2LNK - chains C and B of the 3 polymer chains in the assembly; structure by solution NMR.

# Chain C
Protein: Myosin heavy chain, non-muscle IIa
UniProtKB: P35579 (MYH9_HUMAN); numbering as in UniProt (aligned over 1897-1935)
Chain sequence (39 residues; row label = number of the first residue in the row):
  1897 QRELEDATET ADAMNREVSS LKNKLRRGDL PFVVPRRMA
From the paper describing this entry:
  - specificity-determining residues: Phe1928, Val1930, Met1934 (by similarity / conservation)

# Chain B
Protein: Protein S100-A4
Source organism: Homo sapiens
UniProtKB: P26447 (S10A4_HUMAN); residue numbers follow UniProt; this construct covers 1-101
Chain sequence (113 residues; numbered -11 to 101; the number before each row is that of its first residue; numbers below 1 keep their minus sign (Met-11 is residue -11)):
   -11 MRGSHHHHHH GSMACPLEKA LDVMVSTFHK YSGKEGDKFK LNKSELKELL TRELPSFLGK
    49 RTDEAAFQKL MSNLDSNRDN EVDFQEYCVF LSCIAMMCNE FFEGFPDKQP RKK
Not modelled in the structure: -11 to 0
Sequence notes: expression tag (-11 to 0)
From the paper describing this entry:
  - mutagenesis - V77D, C81D: unchanged expression

# Chain C / chain B interface
Pairs across the interface (66; chain C residue first):
  Thr1906(C) with Gln73(B)
  Ala1909(C) with Gln73(B)
  Met1910(C) with Gln73(B); Cys76(B); Val77(B); Ser80(B)
  Glu1913(C) with Gln73(B); Glu74(B); Val77(B)
  Val1914(C) with Val77(B); Ser80(B); Cys81(B); Met84(B)
  Leu1917(C) with Asn61(B); Leu62(B); Glu74(B); Val77(B); Cys81(B)
  Lys1918(C) with Cys81(B); Met84(B); Met85(B)
  Lys1920(C) with Asn61(B); Ser64(B)
  Leu1921(C) with Asn61(B); Leu62(B); Cys81(B); Met85(B)
  Arg1922(C) with Met85(B); Glu88(B); Lys101(B)
  Asp1925(C) with Lys57(B)
  Leu1926(C) with Lys57(B); Leu58(B); Asn61(B)
  Pro1927(C) with Leu46(B); Lys48(B); Arg49(B); Thr50(B); Asp51(B); Ala54(B); Leu58(B)
  Phe1928(C) with Leu38(B); Phe45(B); Leu46(B); Thr50(B); Leu58(B); Phe78(B); Ile82(B)
  Val1929(C) with Ser44(B); Phe45(B); Leu46(B); Gly47(B); Lys48(B)
  Val1930(C) with Ile82(B); Met85(B); Cys86(B); Phe89(B)
  Pro1931(C) with Ser44(B); Phe45(B); Phe89(B)
  Arg1932(C) with Phe89(B); Phe90(B)
  Met1934(C) with Ser44(B); Phe45(B); Cys86(B)
  Ala1935(C) with Ser44(B)
Interface residues without a listed pair, chain C (21 interface residues in all): Ser1915
Interface residues without a listed pair, chain B (31 interface residues in all): Phe55
The authors on this interface:
  - pairs named by the authors: Arg1922(C)-Glu88(B), Asp1925(C)-Lys57(B), Val77(B)-Val1914(C), Val77(B)-Glu1913(C), Val77(B)-Leu1917(C), Cys81(B)-Val1914(C), Cys81(B)-Leu1917(C), Cys81(B)-Lys1918(C)
  - interface residues, chain C: Glu1913(C), Lys1918(C), Leu1921(C), Leu1926(C), Phe1928(C), Val1930(C), Pro1931(C), Met1934(C)
  - interface residues, chain B: Leu58(B), Phe78(B), Ile82(B), Met85(B)
  - hot spots on chain B (mutagenesis) - V77D, C81D: decreased binding to Myosin heavy chain, non-muscle IIa (chain C)
  - hot spots on chain B (mutagenesis) - V77D, C81D: abolished binding to NMIIA

# Overview
The interface between chain C and chain B involves 21 residues on one side and 31 on the other. The paper
describes contacts between Arg1922(C) and Glu88(B), Asp1925(C) and Lys57(B) and Val77(B) and Val1914(C) among
others. The paper reports that V77D and C81D of chain B reduce binding to Myosin heavy chain, non-muscle IIa
(chain C); interface residues Glu1913(C), Lys1918(C) and Leu58(B) among others.
Here chain C is Myosin heavy chain, non-muscle IIa and chain B is Protein S100-A4 (Homo sapiens). Entry 2LNK
(Solution structure of Ca-bound S100A4 in complex with non-muscle myosin IIA) was determined by solution NMR.
